Entry 1KUP (solution NMR); this record covers chains A and B.

Chain A:
Molecule: integrin alpha-IIb
Notes: fragment: Membrane proximal region
UniProtKB: P08514 (ITA2B_HUMAN); residues 1-11 here correspond to UniProt positions 1018-1028 (UniProt number = residue number + 1017)
Amino-acid sequence (11 residues; row label = number of the first residue in the row):
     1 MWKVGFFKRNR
UniProt features mapped onto this chain:
  - motif: Gly5 to Arg9 (GFFKR motif)

Chain B:
Molecule: integrin beta-3
Notes: fragment: Membrane proximal region
UniProtKB: P05106 (ITB3_HUMAN); residues 12-36 here correspond to UniProt positions 742-766 (UniProt number = residue number + 730)
Amino-acid sequence (25 residues; numbered 12 to 36; the number before each row is that of its first residue):
    12 KLLITIHDRKEFAKFEEERARAKWD

Chain A / chain B interface:
Contacting residue pairs (16):
  Trp2(A) with Lys12(B); Thr16(B)
  Lys3(A) with Thr16(B); Ile17(B)
  Val4(A) with Lys12(B); Thr16(B)
  Phe7(A) with Ile15(B); Thr16(B); Arg20(B)
  Lys8(A) with Ile15(B); Thr16(B)
  Asn10(A) with Glu28(B)
  Arg11(A) with Ile15(B); Thr16(B); Asp19(B); Glu28(B)
Other interface residues (no listed pair), chain A (8 interface residues in all): Arg9

Overview:
The interface between chain A and chain B involves 8 residues on one side and 7 on the other.
Chain A is integrin alpha-IIb and chain B is integrin beta-3; the structure, Solution Structure of the
Membrane Proximal Regions of alpha-IIb and beta-3 Integrins, was determined by solution NMR together with 1KUZ
from the same study.
